5U91 - chains E and F of the 8 polymer chains in the assembly; structure by X-ray diffraction, 3.10 A resolution.

Chain E (and F):
Name: Tre recombinase protein
Source organism: synthetic construct
Notes: engineered mutation(s): Y324F; chain F of this document is another copy of the same molecule, construct and numbering; everything in this record applies to it too
Sequence (345 residues; row label = number of the first residue in the row; numbers below 1 keep their minus sign (Gly-3 is residue -3)):
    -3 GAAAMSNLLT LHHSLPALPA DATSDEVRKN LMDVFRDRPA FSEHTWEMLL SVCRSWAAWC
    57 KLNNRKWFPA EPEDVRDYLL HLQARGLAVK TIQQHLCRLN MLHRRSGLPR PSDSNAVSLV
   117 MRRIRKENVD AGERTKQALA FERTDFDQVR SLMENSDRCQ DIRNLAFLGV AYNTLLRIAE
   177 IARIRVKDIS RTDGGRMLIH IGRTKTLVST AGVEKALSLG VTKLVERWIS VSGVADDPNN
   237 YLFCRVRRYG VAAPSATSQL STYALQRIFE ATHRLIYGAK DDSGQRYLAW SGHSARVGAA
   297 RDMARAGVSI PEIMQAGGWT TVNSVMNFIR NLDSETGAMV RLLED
Disordered / not traced: -3 to 12, 18-20 (chain F: -3 to 21)
From the paper describing this entry:
  - catalytic residues: Arg173, Lys201, His289, Arg292, Trp315 (citing earlier work)
  - mutagenesis - V30M, P35Q: increased catalytic activity on loxLTR
  - mutagenesis - P35Q: increased catalytic activity on loxP
  - mutagenesis - Q262E: decreased catalytic activity
  - binding site for the 37-nt DNA strand: Gln90, Arg94, Arg243, Arg244, Tyr259, Gln262, Arg282
  - self-association interface (contacts with another copy of this molecule); pairs are residue here / residue on that copy: Thr131-Leu203 (hydrogen bond), Asn319-Thr316 (hydrogen bond)
  - specificity-determining residues: Gln90, Arg94, Arg244

How chain E and chain F interact:
Contacting residue pairs - 82 pairs, chain E then chain F:
  Asn26(E) with Asn111(F)
  Asp29(E) with Ala112(F); Leu115(F)
  Val30(E) with Asn111(F); Leu115(F), hydrophobic
  Arg32(E) with Glu69(F), salt bridge; Arg72(F)
  Asp33(E) with Arg72(F), salt bridge; Leu115(F); Val116(F); Arg119(F), salt bridge
  Pro35(E) with Arg119(F); Lys122(F)
  Ala36(E) with Leu115(F); Arg118(F); Lys122(F)
  Phe37(E) with Leu115(F), hydrophobic; Lys122(F)
  Ser38(E) with Lys122(F)
  Arg101(E) with Asn111(F), hydrogen bond (backbone-side chain); Ser114(F); Leu115(F)
  Arg139(E) with Leu338(F), hydrogen bond (side chain-backbone); Leu339(F); Asp341(F)
  Tyr168(E) with Met335(F); Leu339(F), hydrophobic
  Asn169(E) with Met335(F); Leu339(F)
  Leu171(E) with Met335(F), hydrophobic
  Thr188(E) with Glu331(F), hydrogen bond
  Arg192(E) with Glu331(F), salt bridge; Val336(F)
  His196(E) with Arg130(F)
  Ile197(E) with Arg130(F), hydrogen bond (backbone-side chain)
  Gly198(E) with Arg130(F), hydrogen bond (backbone-side chain)
  Arg199(E) with Asp126(F); Ala127(F), hydrogen bond (side chain-backbone); Gly128(F)
  Thr200(E) with Val125(F); Arg130(F)
  Lys201(E) with Val125(F)
  Thr202(E) with Val125(F)
  Leu203(E) with Val85(F), hydrophobic; Val125(F), hydrophobic; Glu129(F); Arg130(F); Thr131(F), hydrogen bond (backbone-backbone)
  Val204(E) with Thr131(F); Asn323(F); Arg326(F)
  Ser205(E) with Arg326(F)
  Thr206(E) with Met322(F); Asn323(F); Arg326(F)
  Gly208(E) with Arg326(F)
  Val209(E) with Arg130(F)
  Glu210(E) with Ser330(F)
  Lys211(E) with Ser330(F)
  Ala212(E) with Ser330(F), hydrogen bond (backbone-side chain); Glu331(F); Val336(F)
  Ser214(E) with Leu339(F)
  Val217(E) with Leu339(F), hydrophobic
  Asp298(E) with Leu338(F)
  Met299(E) with Ala334(F), hydrophobic; Met335(F), hydrophobic; Leu338(F), hydrophobic
  Val304(E) with Ala334(F), hydrophobic
  Ser305(E) with Gly303(F)
  Pro307(E) with Val304(F); Ile306(F), hydrophobic
  Glu308(E) with Ala300(F); Arg301(F), salt bridge; Arg337(F), salt bridge
  Met310(E) with Met322(F)
  Gln311(E) with Met322(F); Ile325(F); Arg326(F), hydrogen bond (side chain-backbone); Leu328(F)
  Trp315(E) with Met322(F)
  Thr316(E) with Asn319(F), hydrogen bond (backbone-side chain)
Other interface residues (no listed pair), chain E (50 interface residues in all): Gly190, Ala207, Leu213, Ala295, Ala302, Ile306
Other interface residues (no listed pair), chain F (44 interface residues in all): Arg121, Ser305, Ile309, Val318, Asn327, Glu340
Interface features reported in the paper:
  - pairs named by the authors: Asn319(F)-Thr316(E) (hydrogen bond)

Overview:
50 residues of chain E and 44 residues of chain F are in contact, with 10 hydrogen bonds and 6 salt bridges.
Polar contacts include Arg32(E)-Glu69(F), Asp33(E)-Arg72(F) and Asp33(E)-Arg119(F). The paper describes a
hydrogen bond between Asn319(F) and Thr316(E). The paper reports catalytic residues Arg173(E), Lys201(E) and
His289(E) among others; V30M and P35Q of chain E increase catalytic activity on loxLTR.
Chain E and chain F are both Tre recombinase protein (synthetic construct); the structure, Crystal structure
of Tre/loxLTR complex, was determined by X-ray diffraction.
